PDB entry 7W5C | X-ray diffraction, 2.20 A resolution | chains A and Q

Chain A:
Molecule: Mitogen-activated protein kinase 4
Source organism: Arabidopsis thaliana
Notes: EC 2.7.11.24
Reference sequence: Q39024 (MPK4_ARATH); residue numbers follow UniProt; this construct covers 18-372
Amino-acid sequence (355 residues; numbered 18 to 372; the number before each row is that of its first residue):
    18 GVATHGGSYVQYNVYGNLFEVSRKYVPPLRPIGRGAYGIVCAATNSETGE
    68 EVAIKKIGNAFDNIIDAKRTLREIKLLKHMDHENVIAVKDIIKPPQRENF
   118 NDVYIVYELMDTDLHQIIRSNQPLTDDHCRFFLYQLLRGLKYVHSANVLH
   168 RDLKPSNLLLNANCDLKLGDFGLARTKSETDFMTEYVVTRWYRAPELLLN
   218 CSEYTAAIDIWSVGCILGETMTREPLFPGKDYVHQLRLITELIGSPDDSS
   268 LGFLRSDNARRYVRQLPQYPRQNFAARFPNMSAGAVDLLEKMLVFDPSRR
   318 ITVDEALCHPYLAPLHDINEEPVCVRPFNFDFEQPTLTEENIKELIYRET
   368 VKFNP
UniProt features mapped onto this chain:
  - motif: T201 to Y203 (TXY)
  - active site: D169 (Proton acceptor)
  - binding site (ATP): I49 to V57, K72
  - modified residue: T201 (Phosphothreonine), Y203 (Phosphotyrosine)
  - natural variant: E115 (E115Q: In strain: cv. C24, cv. Lz-0 and 2 more), A293 (A293V: In strain: cv. Ak-1, cv. Bay-0 and 4 more)
  - mutagenesis: G55 (G55R: Altered inhibition of HT1 activity), D187 (D187A: Loss of kinase activity), T201 (T201A: Loss of kinase activity; when associated with Y-203), Y203 (Y203F: Loss of kinase activity; when associated with T-201)
Ligand contacts:
  - AMP-PNP (ANP; phosphoaminophosphonic acid-adenylate ester): I49, G50, R51, G52, A53, Y54, G55, V57, A70, K72, R86, I103, Y124, E125, L126, M127, D130, Q133, D169, K171, S173, N174, L176, D187
  - Mg2+ (MG): K72, R86, E90, D187, G189
From the paper describing this entry:
  - post-translational modification sites: T201, Y203 (proposed by the authors, not directly observed)
  - post-translational modification sites: C181 (citing earlier work)
  - mutagenesis - C181S (0.45 0.20 uM): unchanged binding to MKK2
  - mutagenesis - C181D: abolished binding to MKK2
  - mutagenesis - C181D: decreased catalytic activity on flg22
  - mutagenesis - C181S: unchanged catalytic activity on flg22
  - mutagenesis - C181D: decreased growth
  - mutagenesis - C181S: unchanged growth

Chain Q:
Molecule: Mitogen-activated protein kinase kinase 1
Notes: EC 2.7.12.2
Reference sequence: Q94A06 (M2K1_ARATH); numbering as in UniProt (aligned over 187-199)
Amino-acid sequence (13 residues; numbered 187 to 199; the number before each row is that of its first residue):
   187 IHRDLKPSNLLIN
UniProt features mapped onto this chain:
  - active site: D190 (Proton acceptor)

Chain A / chain Q interface:
Residue-residue contacts - 22 pairs, chain A then chain Q:
  D128(A) - I198(Q)
  T129(A) - I198(Q)
  I134(A) - L197(Q)
  Q139(A) - L196(Q)
  Q139(A) - L197(Q)  hydrogen bond (side chain-backbone)
  D144(A) - L191(Q)
  H145(A) - P193(Q)
  H145(A) - S194(Q)  hydrogen bond (side chain-backbone)
  H145(A) - L196(Q)
  F148(A) - I187(Q)  hydrophobic
  F148(A) - P193(Q)  hydrophobic
  L177(A) - L196(Q)  hydrophobic
  N178(A) - L196(Q)
  A179(A) - N195(Q)
  A179(A) - L196(Q)  hydrogen bond (backbone-backbone)
  A179(A) - I198(Q)  hydrophobic
  N180(A) - N195(Q)
  C181(A) - P193(Q)  hydrophobic
  C181(A) - S194(Q)
  C181(A) - L196(Q)  hydrophobic
  P331(A) - L191(Q)  hydrophobic
  L332(A) - L191(Q)  hydrophobic
Interface residues without a listed pair, chain A (15 interface residues in all): F149
From the paper, about this interface:
  - pairs named by the authors: C181(A)-P193(Q), C181(A)-L196(Q)

In short:
Chain A and chain Q form an interface of 15 and 8 residues respectively; the contacts include 3 hydrogen
bonds. Among the polar pairs are Q139(A)-L197(Q), H145(A)-S194(Q) and A179(A)-L196(Q). The authors report
contacts between C181(A) and P193(Q) and C181(A) and L196(Q). The paper reports that C181D of chain A
abolishes binding to MKK2; modification sites T201(A), Y203(A) and C181(A).
Chain A is Mitogen-activated protein kinase 4 (Arabidopsis thaliana) and chain Q is Mitogen-activated protein
kinase kinase 1; the structure, Crystal structure of Mitogen Activated Protein Kinase 4 (MPK4) from
Arabidopsis thaliana, was determined by X-ray diffraction.
